PDB entry 8UAI | X-ray diffraction, 1.92 A resolution | chains A and B of the 6 polymer chains in the assembly

# Chain A
Molecule: 11S globulin 1
Organism: Corylus avellana
Reference sequence: Q8W1C2 (Q8W1C2_CORAV); residues 1-493 here correspond to UniProt positions 23-515 (UniProt number = residue number + 22)
Sequence (493 residues; numbered 1 to 493; the number before each row is that of its first residue):
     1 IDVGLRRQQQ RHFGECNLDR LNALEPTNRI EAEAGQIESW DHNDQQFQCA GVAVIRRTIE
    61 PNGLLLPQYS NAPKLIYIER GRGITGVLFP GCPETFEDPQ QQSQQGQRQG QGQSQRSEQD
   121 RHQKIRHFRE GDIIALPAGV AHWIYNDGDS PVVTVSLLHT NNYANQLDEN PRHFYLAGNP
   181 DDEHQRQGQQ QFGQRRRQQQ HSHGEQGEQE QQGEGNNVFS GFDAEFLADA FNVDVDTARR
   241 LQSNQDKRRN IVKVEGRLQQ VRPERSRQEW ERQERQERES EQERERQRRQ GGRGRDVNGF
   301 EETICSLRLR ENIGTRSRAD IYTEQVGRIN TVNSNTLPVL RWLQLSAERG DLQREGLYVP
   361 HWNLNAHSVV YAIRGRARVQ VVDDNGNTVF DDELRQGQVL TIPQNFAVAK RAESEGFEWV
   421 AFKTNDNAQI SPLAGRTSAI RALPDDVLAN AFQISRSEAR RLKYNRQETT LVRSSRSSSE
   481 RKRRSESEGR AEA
Unresolved in the structure: 1-11, 102-118, 187-210, 283-298, 476-493
Sequence notes: conflict Asp2 (Asn24 in Q8W1C2), His12 (Tyr34 in Q8W1C2), Gly35 (Cys57 in Q8W1C2), Lys74 (Glu96 in Q8W1C2), Ile144 (Cys166 in Q8W1C2), Gln260 (Val282 in Q8W1C2), Gly314 (Cys336 in Q8W1C2), Ser457 (Glu479 in Q8W1C2)
Cystine bridges: Cys16-Cys49, Cys92-Cys305

# Chain B
Molecule: 11S globulin 2
Organism: Corylus avellana
Sequence (494 residues; row label = number of the first residue in the row):
     1 IDVGLRRQQQ RHFGECNLDR LNALEPTNRK ESEAGTVEKW DKNDQQFQCA GVALIRHFIE
    61 RRGLLLPSFS NAPELIYVIK GRGFQGAVIP GCPETFESNS NRSQQGQGQN SNQSQREEQD
   121 QHQKVRQIRE GDILALPAGQ AHWIYNDGDS QLVNVTLLDT SNAANQLDEN PRKFYLAGNP
   181 DDEHQGTGQQ QFGQRRRQQQ HSRGKEGEQE QQGEGTNIFS GFDQETLADS FNVDVDLARR
   241 LQSNQDKRGK IVKVEQRLQI LIPERQQQEW ERQERQERES EQERERQRCQ GGRGRDVNGF
   301 EETICSLRLM ENIANPRNAD IYNPQGGRIS TLNSNILPVL RYLQLSAERG TLYREAIQAP
   361 HYNLNSHSVI FAIRGNGRIQ VVKDNGQNIF DGELRQGQAL TIPQNFAVIK RAGSEGFEWV
   421 AFKTNDNAQR LPLAGRNSAI RAIPEDVLIN SYRISRSEAR RLKFIRNETT IFSSGRSSSE
   481 RMRRRSESEG RAEA
Unresolved in the structure: 1-9, 103-118, 182-214, 270-298, 475-494
Cystine bridges: Cys16-Cys49, Cys92-Cys305

# How chain A and chain B interact
Pairs across the interface (142; chain A residue first):
  His12(A) with His12(B), hydrogen bond; Phe13(B); Thr160(B); Asn165(B), hydrogen bond (side chain-backbone); Leu167(B), hydrogen bond (side chain-backbone); Asp168(B); Glu169(B)
  Phe13(A) with Glu169(B)
  Gly14(A) with Asp168(B); Glu169(B), hydrogen bond (backbone-side chain)
  Glu15(A) with Leu167(B); Asp168(B)
  Cys16(A) with Leu167(B); Asp168(B), hydrogen bond (backbone-side chain); Arg172(B), hydrogen bond (backbone-side chain)
  Asn17(A) with Asp168(B); Arg172(B)
  Cys49(A) with Gln166(B)
  Arg341(A) with Phe300(B); Glu302(B), salt bridge
  Leu357(A) with Asp229(B); Ser230(B)
  Val359(A) with Ser230(B)
  Pro360(A) with Phe222(B), hydrophobic; Ser230(B)
  Trp362(A) with Phe69(B); Gly139(B), hydrogen bond (side chain-backbone)
  Leu364(A) with Pro90(B), hydrophobic; Ala138(B); Gly139(B); Gln140(B)
  Asn365(A) with Gln166(B), hydrogen bond (backbone-side chain)
  His367(A) with Gln166(B), hydrogen bond (side chain-backbone); Leu167(B)
  Gln380(A) with Gly221(B); Phe222(B); Asp223(B), hydrogen bond; Thr226(B)
  Val382(A) with Ile218(B); Gly221(B); Phe222(B), hydrophobic
  Asp384(A) with Arg172(B), salt bridge; Lys173(B); Phe174(B); Thr216(B)
  Asn385(A) with Thr216(B)
  Gly386(A) with Thr216(B); Asn217(B); Ser220(B); Gly221(B), hydrogen bond (backbone-backbone)
  Thr388(A) with Gly221(B), hydrogen bond (side chain-backbone)
  Asp391(A) with Asp223(B)
  Pro403(A) with Leu167(B), hydrophobic
  Gln404(A) with Ala164(B), hydrogen bond (side chain-backbone); Asn165(B); Gln166(B), hydrogen bond (side chain-backbone); Leu167(B)
  Asn405(A) with Phe69(B); Ser70(B); Asn71(B), hydrogen bond (side chain-backbone); Gly139(B); Phe174(B)
  Phe406(A) with Phe174(B), hydrophobic
  Ala407(A) with Ile218(B), hydrophobic; Phe222(B), hydrophobic
  Val408(A) with Phe222(B)
  Ala409(A) with Phe222(B)
  Arg411(A) with Thr226(B); Asp229(B), salt bridge
  Thr424(A) with Gln166(B), hydrogen bond
  Asp426(A) with Phe300(B)
  Asn427(A) with Glu301(B), hydrogen bond
  Gln429(A) with Pro90(B); Glu301(B)
  Ser431(A) with Pro90(B)
  Leu433(A) with Ile218(B), hydrophobic; Phe219(B), hydrophobic; Phe231(B)
  Ala434(A) with Ser230(B); Phe231(B), hydrophobic
  Ala439(A) with Val88(B), hydrophobic
  Ile440(A) with Phe231(B), hydrophobic
  Arg441(A) with Glu94(B), salt bridge; Gln121(B)
  Ala442(A) with Val88(B), hydrophobic; His122(B); Gln123(B), hydrogen bond (backbone-backbone)
  Leu443(A) with Gln121(B); His122(B); Trp143(B)
  Pro444(A) with Asp120(B); His122(B); Trp143(B), hydrophobic; Ile260(B), hydrophobic
  Asp445(A) with Gln119(B); Asp120(B), hydrogen bond (backbone-side chain)
  Asp446(A) with Glu255(B); Arg257(B); Leu258(B); Gln259(B), hydrogen bond (side chain-backbone)
  Val447(A) with Leu258(B)
  Asn450(A) with Arg248(B), hydrogen bond (backbone-side chain); Val254(B); Glu255(B), hydrogen bond; Leu258(B)
  Ala451(A) with Leu66(B), hydrophobic; Ala177(B), hydrophobic; Gly178(B); Arg248(B), hydrogen bond (backbone-side chain)
  Phe452(A) with Leu176(B); Ala177(B), hydrophobic; Arg240(B), hydrogen bond (backbone-side chain); Leu241(B); Ser243(B)
  Gln453(A) with Arg240(B), hydrogen bond (backbone-side chain); Asp246(B); Arg248(B)
  Ile454(A) with Arg240(B)
  Arg456(A) with Glu255(B), salt bridge; Gln259(B); Gln268(B); Glu269(B)
  Glu458(A) with Leu237(B)
  Arg460(A) with Gln119(B)
  Arg461(A) with Val233(B); Asp234(B), salt bridge; Leu237(B)
  Leu462(A) with Phe231(B); Leu237(B), hydrophobic; Leu241(B), hydrophobic
  Lys463(A) with Asp120(B), salt bridge; Gln121(B), hydrogen bond (side chain-backbone)
  Tyr464(A) with Gln121(B)
  Asn465(A) with Phe231(B); Asn232(B), hydrogen bond (backbone-side chain); Val233(B)
  Arg466(A) with Asp229(B), hydrogen bond (side chain-backbone); Ser230(B), hydrogen bond (side chain-backbone); Phe231(B), hydrogen bond (backbone-backbone); Asn232(B)
  Ser474(A) with Asp229(B), hydrogen bond
  Ser475(A) with Asp229(B), hydrogen bond (backbone-side chain)
Also at the interface, not in a pair above, chain A (68 interface residues in all): Ala366, Asp383, Asn425, Ile430, Thr437, Val472
Also at the interface, not in a pair above, chain B (70 interface residues in all): Leu64, Pro67, Gly91, Gly215, Leu227, Val252, Lys253

# Overview
68 residues of chain A and 70 residues of chain B are in contact, with 32 hydrogen bonds and 7 salt bridges.
Among the polar pairs are Arg341(A)-Glu302(B), Asp384(A)-Arg172(B) and Arg411(A)-Asp229(B).
Chain A is 11S globulin 1 and chain B is 11S globulin 2, both from Corylus avellana; the structure, Crystal
structure of hetero hexameric hazelnut allergen Cor a 9, was determined by X-ray diffraction.
